7ZW1 - chains A and B of the 3 polymer chains in the assembly; structure by electron microscopy, 3.70 A resolution.

Chain A:
Molecule: Peripherin-2
From: Homo sapiens
Reference sequence: P23942 (PRPH2_HUMAN); residue numbers follow UniProt; this construct covers 2-346
Sequence (353 residues; each row starts with the number of its first residue; numbers below 1 keep their minus sign (His-6 is residue -6)):
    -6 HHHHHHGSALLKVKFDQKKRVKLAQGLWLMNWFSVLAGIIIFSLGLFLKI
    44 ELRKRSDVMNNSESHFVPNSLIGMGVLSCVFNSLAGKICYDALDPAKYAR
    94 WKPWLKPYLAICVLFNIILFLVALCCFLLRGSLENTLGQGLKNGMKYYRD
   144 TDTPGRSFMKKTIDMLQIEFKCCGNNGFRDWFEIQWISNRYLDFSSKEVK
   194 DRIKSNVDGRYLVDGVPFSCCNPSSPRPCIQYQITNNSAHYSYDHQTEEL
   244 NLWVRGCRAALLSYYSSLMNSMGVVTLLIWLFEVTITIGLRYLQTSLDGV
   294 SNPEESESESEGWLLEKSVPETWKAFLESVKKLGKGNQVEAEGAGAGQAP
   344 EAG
Disordered / not traced: -6 to 4, 322-346
Cystine bridges: Cys165-Cys250, Cys166-Cys213, Cys214-Cys222
Sequence notes: expression tag (-6 to 1); engineered mutation Ser150 (Cys in P23942)
Reported in the primary citation:
  - post-translational modification sites: Asn53, Asn229

Chain B:
Molecule: Rod outer segment membrane protein 1
From: Homo sapiens
Reference sequence: Q03395 (ROM1_HUMAN); residues 2-351 here = UniProt positions 2-351
Sequence (352 residues; row label = number of the first residue in the row; numbering starts at 0):
     0 GSAPVLPLVLPLQPRIRLAQGLWLLSWLLALAGGVILLCSGHLLVQLRHL
    50 GTFLAPSCQFPVLPQAALAAGAVALGTGLVGVGASRASLNAALYPPWRGV
   100 LGPLLVAGTAGGGGLLVVGLGLALALPGSLDEALEEGLVTALAHYKDTEV
   150 PGHCQAKRLVDELQLRYHCCGRHGYKDWFGVQWVSSRYLDPGDRDVADRI
   200 QSNVEGLYLTDGVPFSCCNPHSPRPCLQNRLSDSYAHPLFDPRQPNQNLW
   250 AQGCHEVLLEHLQDLAGTLGSMLAVTFLLQALVLLGLRYLQTALEGLGGV
   300 IDAGGETQGYLFPSGLKDMLKTAWLQGGVACRPAPEEAPPGEAPPKEDLS
   350 EA
Disordered / not traced: 0-6, 323-351
Cystine bridges: Cys168-Cys253, Cys169-Cys216, Cys217-Cys225
Sequence notes: expression tag (0-1)
Curated features (UniProtKB/Swiss-Prot):
  - natural variant: Arg229 (R229H: In patients with macular dysfunction)

Interface between chain A and chain B:
Contacting residue pairs (36):
  Thr144(A) - Pro222(B)
  Lys153(A) - Pro219(B)
  Lys153(A) - Ser221(B)  hydrogen bond (side chain-backbone)
  Lys153(A) - Arg223(B)  hydrogen bond (side chain-backbone)
  Lys154(A) - His220(B)
  Asp157(A) - Pro219(B)
  Met158(A) - Pro219(B)  hydrophobic
  Ile161(A) - Leu164(B)  hydrophobic
  Ile180(A) - Pro224(B)  hydrophobic
  Tyr184(A) - Pro222(B)
  Tyr184(A) - Arg223(B)  hydrogen bond (backbone-side chain)
  Tyr184(A) - Pro237(B)
  Phe211(A) - Phe214(B)
  Phe211(A) - Cys217(B)  hydrophobic
  Phe211(A) - Pro219(B)
  Phe211(A) - Gln227(B)
  Cys214(A) - Phe214(B)  hydrophobic
  Pro216(A) - Lys156(B)  hydrogen bond (backbone-side chain)
  Pro216(A) - Asp160(B)
  Pro216(A) - Phe214(B)  hydrophobic
  Ser217(A) - Arg157(B)
  Ser218(A) - Lys156(B)  hydrogen bond (backbone-side chain)
  Pro219(A) - Thr147(B)
  Pro219(A) - Tyr187(B)
  Arg220(A) - Lys156(B)
  Arg220(A) - Tyr187(B)
  Pro221(A) - Trp182(B)  hydrophobic
  Pro221(A) - Val183(B)
  Cys222(A) - Phe214(B)  hydrophobic
  Gln224(A) - Phe214(B)
  Gln224(A) - Gln227(B)  hydrogen bond
  Tyr234(A) - Arg186(B)
  Tyr234(A) - Tyr187(B)
  Tyr234(A) - Leu188(B)
  Tyr234(A) - Asp189(B)
  Tyr234(A) - Pro190(B)
Interface residues without a listed pair, chain A (23 interface residues in all): Asp186, Asn215, Tyr225, Ser235
Interface residues without a listed pair, chain B (24 interface residues in all): Asn218, Cys225
Interface features reported in the paper:
  - specific contacts: Lys153(A)-Ser221(B) (hydrogen bond), Tyr184(A)-Arg223(B) (hydrogen bond), Phe211(A)-Pro219(B) (hydrophobic contact), Pro216(A)-Phe214(B) (hydrophobic contact), Ser218(A)-Lys156(B) (hydrogen bond), Arg220(A)-Tyr187(B), Pro221(A)-Val183(B) (hydrophobic contact), Gln224(A)-Gln227(B) (hydrogen bond), Tyr234(A)-Asp189(B), Tyr234(A)-Pro190(B)
  - interface residues, chain A: Met158(A), Ile161(A), Ile180(A)
  - interface residues, chain B: Leu164(B), Pro219(B), Pro224(B)

Summary:
The interface between chain A and chain B involves 23 residues on one side and 24 on the other; the contacts
include 6 hydrogen bonds. Polar pairs include Lys153(A)-Ser221(B), Lys153(A)-Arg223(B) and
Tyr184(A)-Arg223(B). The authors report hydrogen bonds between Lys153(A) and Ser221(B), Tyr184(A) and
Arg223(B) and Ser218(A) and Lys156(B) among others; hydrophobic contacts between Phe211(A) and Pro219(B),
Pro216(A) and Phe214(B) and Pro221(A) and Val183(B); contacts between Arg220(A) and Tyr187(B), Tyr234(A) and
Asp189(B) and Tyr234(A) and Pro190(B). The paper reports interface residues Met158(A), Ile161(A) and Leu164(B)
among others; modification sites Asn53(A) and Asn229(A).
Chain A is Peripherin-2 and chain B is Rod outer segment membrane protein 1, both from Homo sapiens; the
structure, Human PRPH2-ROM1 hetero-dimer, was determined by electron microscopy.
